PDB entry 6MMI | electron microscopy, 8.93 A resolution (very low resolution: no residue pairs are listed; an interface is given only as per-side residue counts) | chains C and D of the 4 polymer chains in the assembly

Chain C:
Molecule: Glutamate receptor ionotropic, NMDA 1
Source organism: Rattus norvegicus
UniProt: P35439 (NMDZ1_RAT), isoform P35439-5; residue numbers follow UniProt; this construct covers 1-838
Sequence (838 residues; row label = number of the first residue in the row):
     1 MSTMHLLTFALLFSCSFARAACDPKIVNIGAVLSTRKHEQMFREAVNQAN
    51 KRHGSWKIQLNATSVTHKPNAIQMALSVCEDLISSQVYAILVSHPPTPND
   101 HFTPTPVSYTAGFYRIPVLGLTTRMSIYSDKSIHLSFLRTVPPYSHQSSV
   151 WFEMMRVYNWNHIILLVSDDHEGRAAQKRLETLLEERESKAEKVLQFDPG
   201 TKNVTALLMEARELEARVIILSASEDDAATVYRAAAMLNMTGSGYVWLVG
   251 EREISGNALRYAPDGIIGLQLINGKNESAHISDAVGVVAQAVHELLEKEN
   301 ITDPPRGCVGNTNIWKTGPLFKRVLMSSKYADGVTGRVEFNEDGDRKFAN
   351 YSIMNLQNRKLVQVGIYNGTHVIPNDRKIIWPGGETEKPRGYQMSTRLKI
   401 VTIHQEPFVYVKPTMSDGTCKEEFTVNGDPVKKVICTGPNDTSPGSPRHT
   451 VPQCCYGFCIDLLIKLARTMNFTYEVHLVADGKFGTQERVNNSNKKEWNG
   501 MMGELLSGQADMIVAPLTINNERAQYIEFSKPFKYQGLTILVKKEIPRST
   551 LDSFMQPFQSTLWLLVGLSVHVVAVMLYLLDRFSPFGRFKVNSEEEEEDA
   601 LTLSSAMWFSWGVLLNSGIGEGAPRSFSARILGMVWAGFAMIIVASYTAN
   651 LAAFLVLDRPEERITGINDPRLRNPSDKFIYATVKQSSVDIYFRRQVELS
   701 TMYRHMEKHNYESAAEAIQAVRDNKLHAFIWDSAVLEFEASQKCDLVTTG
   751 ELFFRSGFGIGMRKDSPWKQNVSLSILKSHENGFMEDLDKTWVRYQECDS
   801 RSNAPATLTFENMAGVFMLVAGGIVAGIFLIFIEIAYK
Not modelled in the structure: 1-24, 545-549, 586-600, 621-626, 795-807
Cystine bridges: C420-C454, C436-C455
Covalently attached groups: N-acetylglucosamine (NAG) linked to N61, N203, N239, N276, N300, N350, N368, N440, N471, N491, N771
Curated features (UniProtKB/Swiss-Prot):
  - region: L603 to P624 (Pore-forming)
  - binding site (glycine): P516, T518, R523, S688, D732
  - glycosylation (N-linked (GlcNAc...) asparagine): N61, N203, N239, N276, N300, N350, N368, N440, N471, N491, N674, N771

Chain D:
Molecule: Glutamate receptor ionotropic, NMDA 2A
Source organism: Rattus norvegicus
UniProt: Q00959 (NMDE1_RAT); numbering as in UniProt (aligned over 1-837)
Sequence (837 residues; row label = number of the first residue in the row):
     1 MGRLGYWTLLVLPALLVWRDPAQNAAAEKGPPALNIAVLLGHSHDVTERE
    51 LRNLWGPEQATGLPLDVNVVALLMNRTDPKSLITHVCDLMSGARIHGLVF
   101 GDDTDQEAVAQMLDFISSQTFIPILGIHGGASMIMADKDPTSTFFQFGAS
   151 IQQQATVMLKIMQDYDWHVFSLVTTIFPGYRDFISFIKTTVDNSFVGWDM
   201 QNVITLDTSFEDAKTQVQLKKIHSSVILLYCSKDEAVLILSEARSLGLTG
   251 YDFFWIVPSLVSGNTELIPKEFPSGLISVSYDDWDYSLEARVRDGLGILT
   301 TAASSMLEKFSYIPEAKASCYGQAEKPETPLHTLHQFMVNVTWDGKDLSF
   351 TEEGYQVHPRLVVIVLNKDREWEKVGKWENQTLSLRHAVWPRYKSFSDCE
   401 PDDNHLSIVTLEEAPFVIVEDIDPLTETCVRNTVPCRKFVKINNSTNEGM
   451 NVKKCCKGFCIDILKKLSRTVKFTYDLYLVTNGKHGKKVNNVWNGMIGEV
   501 VYQRAVMAVGSLTINEERSEVVDFSVPFVETGISVMVSRSNGTVSPSAFL
   551 EPFSASVWVMMFVMLLIVSAIAVFVFEYFSPVGYNRNLAKGKAPHGPSFT
   601 IGKAIWLLWGLVFNNSVPVQNPKGTTSKIMVSVWAFFAVIFLASYTANLA
   651 AFMIQEEFVDQVTGLSDKKFQRPHDYSPPFRFGTVPNGSTERNIRNNYPY
   701 MHQYMTRFNQRGVEDALVSLKTGKLDAFIYDAAVLNYKAGRDEGCKLVTI
   751 GSGYIFATTGYGIALQKGSPWKRQIDLALLQFVGDGEMEELETLWLTGIC
   801 HNEKNEVMSSQLDIDNMAGVFYMLAAAMALSLITFIW
Not modelled in the structure: 1-33, 324-329, 395-402, 542-545, 580-597, 801-808
Sequence notes: conflict T758 (Ser in Q00959)
Cystine bridges: C87-C320, C429-C455
Covalently attached groups: N-acetylglucosamine (NAG) linked to N75, N340, N380, N443, N444, N687

Interface between chain C and chain D:
At this resolution (9 A) residue pairs are not listed: 60 residues of chain C and 54 of chain D lie at the interface.

In short:
60 residues of chain C face 54 of chain D across their interface. N-acetylglucosamine is covalently linked to
N61(C), N203(C), N239(C), N276(C), N300(C) and N350(C) and 5 more. N-acetylglucosamine is covalently linked to
N75(D), N340(D), N380(D), N443(D), N444(D) and N687(D).
Chain C is Glutamate receptor ionotropic, NMDA 1 and chain D is Glutamate receptor ionotropic, NMDA 2A, both
from Rattus norvegicus; the structure, Diheteromeric NMDA receptor GluN1/GluN2A in the 'Splayed-Open'
conformation, in complex with glycine and glutamate, in the ..., was determined by electron microscopy,
deposited together with 6MM9, 6MMA, 6MMB, 6MMG, 6MMH, 6MMJ and 12 further entries.
